Entry 9BWR (X-ray diffraction, 1.50 A resolution); this record covers chains A and B.

Chain A (and B):
Protein: Superoxide dismutase [Mn], mitochondrial
From: Homo sapiens
Notes: EC 1.15.1.1; chain B of this document is another copy of the same molecule, construct and numbering; everything in this record applies to it too
Reference sequence: P04179 (SODM_HUMAN); residues 1-198 here correspond to UniProt positions 25-222 (UniProt number = residue number + 24)
Chain sequence (199 residues; each row starts with the number of its first residue; numbering starts at 0):
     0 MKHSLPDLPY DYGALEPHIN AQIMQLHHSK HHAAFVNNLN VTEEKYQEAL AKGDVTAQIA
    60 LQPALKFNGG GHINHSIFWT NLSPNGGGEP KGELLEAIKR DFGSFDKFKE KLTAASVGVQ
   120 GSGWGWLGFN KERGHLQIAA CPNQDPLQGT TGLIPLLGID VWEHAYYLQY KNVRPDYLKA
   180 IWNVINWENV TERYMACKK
Differences from the reference sequence: initiating methionine (0); engineered mutation Phe-34 (Tyr58 in P04179)
UniProt features mapped onto this chain:
  - binding site (Mn(2+)): His-26, His-74, Asp-159, His-163
  - modified residue (N6-acetyllysine): Lys-44, Lys-51, Lys-90, Lys-98, Lys-106, Lys-178
Ion coordination: K+: Gly-12 (shared with Gly-85(B), Asn-182(B) of chain B); Mn2+: His-26, His-74, Asp-159, His-163
Reported in the primary citation:
  - Mn2+ coordination: His-26, His-74, Asp-159, His-163
  - conformationally variable residues: Gln-143
  - mutagenesis - Y34F, W161F: decreased catalytic activity (citing earlier work)
  - catalytic residues: Gln-143
  - contacts within the chain: Trp-123/Gln-143 (hydrogen bond)

How chain A and chain B interact:
Residue-residue contacts (49; chain A residue first):
  Met-0(A) / Ala-50(B)
  Met-0(A) / Lys-51(B)
  His-2(A) / Gly-52(B)
  His-2(A) / Val-54(B)
  Glu-42(A) / Leu-49(B)
  Glu-42(A) / Val-54(B)
  Glu-42(A) / Gln-57(B)  hydrogen bond
  Tyr-45(A) / Tyr-45(B)  hydrophobic
  Tyr-45(A) / Leu-64(B)
  Gln-46(A) / Gln-46(B)  hydrogen bond
  Gln-46(A) / Leu-49(B)
  Leu-49(A) / Glu-42(B)
  Leu-49(A) / Gln-46(B)
  Ala-50(A) / Met-0(B)
  Lys-51(A) / Met-0(B)
  Gly-52(A) / Met-0(B)
  Gly-52(A) / His-2(B)
  Val-54(A) / His-2(B)
  Val-54(A) / Leu-38(B)  hydrophobic
  Val-54(A) / Glu-42(B)
  Val-54(A) / Gly-68(B)
  Val-54(A) / Ile-72(B)  hydrophobic
  Thr-55(A) / Ile-72(B)
  Thr-55(A) / Gln-147(B)
  Thr-55(A) / Gly-148(B)
  Gln-57(A) / Glu-42(B)  hydrogen bond
  Gln-57(A) / Leu-64(B)
  Ile-58(A) / Leu-64(B)  hydrophobic
  Ile-58(A) / Lys-65(B)
  Ile-58(A) / Gly-69(B)
  Ile-58(A) / Pro-145(B)  hydrophobic
  Ala-59(A) / Gly-148(B)
  Gln-61(A) / Gln-61(B)  hydrogen bond (backbone-side chain)
  Gln-61(A) / Leu-64(B)
  Gln-61(A) / Lys-65(B)
  Leu-64(A) / Tyr-45(B)
  Leu-64(A) / Gln-57(B)
  Leu-64(A) / Ile-58(B)  hydrophobic
  Leu-64(A) / Gln-61(B)
  Lys-65(A) / Ile-58(B)
  Lys-65(A) / Gln-61(B)
  Gly-68(A) / Val-54(B)
  Gly-69(A) / Ile-58(B)
  Ile-72(A) / Val-54(B)  hydrophobic
  Ile-72(A) / Thr-55(B)
  Pro-145(A) / Ile-58(B)  hydrophobic
  Gln-147(A) / Thr-55(B)
  Gly-148(A) / Thr-55(B)
  Gly-148(A) / Ala-59(B)
Interface residues without a listed pair, chain A (25 interface residues in all): Leu-38, Thr-149
Interface residues without a listed pair, chain B (25 interface residues in all): Thr-149

Overview:
Chain A and chain B each contribute 25 residues to their interface, with 4 hydrogen bonds. Polar contacts
include Glu-42(A)/Gln-57(B), Gln-46(A)/Gln-46(B) and Gln-61(A)/Gln-61(B). From UniProt: 4 Mn2+-binding
residues on chain A. The paper reports the catalytic residue Gln-143(A); Y34F and W161F of chain A reduce
catalytic activity.
Both chains are Superoxide dismutase [Mn], mitochondrial (Homo sapiens). Entry 9BWR (X-ray Counterpart to the
Neutron Structure of Reduced Tyr34Phe MnSOD) was determined by X-ray diffraction, deposited together with
9BWQ.
